5UH5 - chains F and H of the 9 polymer chains in the assembly; structure by X-ray diffraction, 3.75 A resolution.

== Chain F ==
Protein: RNA polymerase sigma factor SigA
From: Mycobacterium tuberculosis (strain ATCC 25618 / H37Rv)
UniProtKB: P9WGI1 (SIGA_MYCTU); numbering as in UniProt (aligned over 1-528)
Chain sequence (528 residues; row label = number of the first residue in the row):
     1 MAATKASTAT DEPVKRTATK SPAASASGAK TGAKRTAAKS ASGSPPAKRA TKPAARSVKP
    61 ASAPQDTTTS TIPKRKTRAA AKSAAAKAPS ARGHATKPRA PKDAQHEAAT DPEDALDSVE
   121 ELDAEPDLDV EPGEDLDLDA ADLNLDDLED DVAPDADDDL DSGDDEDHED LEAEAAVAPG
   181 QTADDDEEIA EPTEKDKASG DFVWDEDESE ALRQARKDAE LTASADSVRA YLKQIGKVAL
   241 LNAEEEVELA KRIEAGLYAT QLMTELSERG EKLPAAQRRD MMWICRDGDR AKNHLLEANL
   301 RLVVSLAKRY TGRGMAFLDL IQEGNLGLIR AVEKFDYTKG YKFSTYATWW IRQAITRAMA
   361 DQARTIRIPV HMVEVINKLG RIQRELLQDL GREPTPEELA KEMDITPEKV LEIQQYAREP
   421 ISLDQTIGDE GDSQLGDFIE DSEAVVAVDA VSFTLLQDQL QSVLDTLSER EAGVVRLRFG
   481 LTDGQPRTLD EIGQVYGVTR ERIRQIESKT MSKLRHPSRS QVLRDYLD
Not modelled in the structure: 1-206

== Chain H ==
Molecule: 23-nt DNA strand
Sequence (23 nucleotides; numbered 1 to 23; the number before each row is that of its first residue):
     1 TATAATGGGA GCTGTCACGG ATG

== Interface between chain F and chain H ==
Contacting residue pairs (40; chain F residue first):
  Asp226(F) - DG8(H)  hydrogen bond to the base
  Val228(F) - DG8(H)  base contact
  Arg229(F) - DG8(H)  hydrogen bond to the base
  Arg229(F) - DG9(H)  hydrogen bond to the base
  Leu232(F) - DG7(H)  base contact
  Leu232(F) - DG8(H)  base contact
  Lys233(F) - DG7(H)  base contact
  Gly236(F) - DG7(H)  base contact
  Glu246(F) - DT6(H)  base contact
  Ala298(F) - DT6(H)  base contact
  Asn299(F) - DT6(H)  hydrogen bond to the base
  Arg301(F) - DT6(H)  phosphate contact
  Arg301(F) - DG7(H)  hydrogen bond to the base
  Leu302(F) - DT6(H)  hydrogen bond to the base
  Ser305(F) - DT6(H)  sugar contact
  Lys308(F) - DG8(H)  salt bridge to the phosphate
  Phe317(F) - DG8(H)  sugar contact
  Lys334(F) - DA2(H)  hydrogen bond to the base
  Phe335(F) - DA2(H)  base contact
  Asp336(F) - DA2(H)  hydrogen bond to the base
  Lys339(F) - DA2(H)  hydrogen bond to the base
  Gly340(F) - DA4(H)  phosphate contact
  Tyr341(F) - DA2(H)  sugar contact
  Tyr341(F) - DA4(H)  phosphate contact
  Lys342(F) - DA4(H)  hydrogen bond to the phosphate
  Lys342(F) - DA5(H)  salt bridge to the phosphate
  Lys342(F) - DT6(H)  base contact
  Ser344(F) - DA4(H)  sugar contact
  Ser344(F) - DA5(H)  hydrogen bond to the phosphate
  Ser344(F) - DT6(H)  base contact
  Thr345(F) - DA4(H)  hydrogen bond to the base
  Thr345(F) - DA5(H)  base contact
  Tyr346(F) - DA2(H)  stacking on the base
  Thr348(F) - DA5(H)  hydrogen bond to the base
  Trp349(F) - DT1(H)  phosphate contact
  Trp349(F) - DA2(H)  sugar contact
  Trp349(F) - DT3(H)  phosphate contact
  Trp349(F) - DA5(H)  base contact
  Trp350(F) - DT1(H)  stacking on the base
  Gln353(F) - DT1(H)  phosphate contact
Interface residues without a listed pair, chain F (32 interface residues in all): Leu240, Leu300, Val304, Arg352

== Overview ==
Chain F and chain H form an interface of 32 and 9 residues respectively; the contacts include 13 hydrogen
bonds, 2 salt bridges and 2 aromatic stacking contacts. Among the polar pairs are Asp226(F)-DG8(H),
Arg229(F)-DG8(H) and Arg229(F)-DG9(H).
Here chain F is RNA polymerase sigma factor SigA (Mycobacterium tuberculosis (strain ATCC 25618 / H37Rv)) and
chain H is a 23-nt DNA strand. Entry 5UH5 (Crystal structure of Mycobacterium tuberculosis transcription
initiation complex containing 3 nt of RNA) was determined by X-ray diffraction (same publication as 5UH6,
5UH8, 5UH9, 5UHA, 5UHB, 5UHC and 4 further entries).
